PDB entry 3TTL | X-ray diffraction, 2.30 A resolution | chain A

# Chain A
Name: Polyamine transport protein
Source organism: Pseudomonas aeruginosa
Reference sequence: Q9I6J0 (Q9I6J0_PSEAE); residue numbers follow UniProt; this construct covers 28-362
Chain sequence (340 residues; each row starts with the number of its first residue):
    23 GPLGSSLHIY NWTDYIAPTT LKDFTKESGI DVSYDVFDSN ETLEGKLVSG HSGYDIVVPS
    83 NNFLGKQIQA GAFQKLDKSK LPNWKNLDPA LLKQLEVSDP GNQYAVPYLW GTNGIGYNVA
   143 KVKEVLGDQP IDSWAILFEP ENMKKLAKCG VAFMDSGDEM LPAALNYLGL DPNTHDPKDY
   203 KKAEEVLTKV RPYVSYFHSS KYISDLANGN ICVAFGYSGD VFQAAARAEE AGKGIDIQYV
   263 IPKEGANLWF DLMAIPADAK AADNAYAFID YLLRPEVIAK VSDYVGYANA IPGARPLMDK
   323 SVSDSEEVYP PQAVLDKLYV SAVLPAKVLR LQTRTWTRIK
Disordered / not traced: 23-27
Construct notes: expression tag (23-27)
UniProt features mapped onto this chain:
  - binding site (spermidine): Thr35, Glu181, Asp242, Asn269
  - mutagenesis: Trp271 (W271F: Increases affinity for putrescine (to KD=1.12 uM))

# Overview
UniProt lists 4 spermidine-binding residues and one mutagenesis site.
Chain A is Polyamine transport protein (Pseudomonas aeruginosa); the structure, Crystal structure of apo-SpuE,
was determined by X-ray diffraction (same publication as 3TTK, 3TTM and 3TTN).
